Entry 7EK4 (X-ray diffraction, 2.30 A resolution); this record covers chains B and D of the 4 polymer chains in the assembly.

Chain B (and D):
Protein: Ferritin
From: Marsupenaeus japonicus
Notes: EC 1.16.3.1; chain D of this document is another copy of the same molecule, construct and numbering; everything in this record applies to it too
Reference sequence: T2B7E1 (T2B7E1_MARJA); the author numbering skips numbers that UniProt does not, so the offset changes along the chain: 2-56 = UniProt 2-56; 58-99 = UniProt 57-98; 101-172 = UniProt 99-170
Amino-acid sequence (169 residues; numbered 2 to 172; 2 numbers in that range are skipped by the numbering (no residue carries them; nothing is unmodelled there); the number before each row is that of its first residue):
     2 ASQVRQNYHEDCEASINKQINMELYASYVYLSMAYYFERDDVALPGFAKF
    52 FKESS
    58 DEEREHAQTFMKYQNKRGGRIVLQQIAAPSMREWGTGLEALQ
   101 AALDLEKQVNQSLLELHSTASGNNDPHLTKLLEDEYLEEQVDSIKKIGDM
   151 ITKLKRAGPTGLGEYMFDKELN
Differences from the reference sequence: engineered mutation Arg-89 (Gln88 in T2B7E1)
Metal / ion sites: Hg2+: Asp-12, Cys-13, Asn-123; Fe ion: Glu-24, Glu-60, His-63

Chain B / chain D interface:
Contacting residue pairs - 24 pairs, chain B then chain D:
  Lys-145(B) with Glu-39(D), hydrogen bond (side chain-backbone); Asp-41(D)
  Gly-148(B) with Asp-41(D)
  Asp-149(B) with Asp-41(D); Ala-44(D)
  Thr-152(B) with Asp-41(D), hydrogen bond (side chain-backbone); Asp-42(D); Val-43(D)
  Lys-153(B) with Ala-44(D); Pro-46(D)
  Arg-156(B) with Val-43(D), hydrogen bond (side chain-backbone); Ala-44(D), hydrogen bond (side chain-backbone); Leu-45(D); Gly-161(D); Leu-162(D), hydrogen bond (backbone-backbone); Glu-164(D), salt bridge; Tyr-165(D)
  Ala-157(B) with Leu-162(D); Tyr-165(D), hydrophobic
  Leu-162(B) with Leu-162(D), hydrophobic
  Met-166(B) with Met-166(D), hydrophobic
  Phe-167(B) with Tyr-165(D)
  Glu-170(B) with Tyr-165(D); Lys-169(D), salt bridge
Also at the interface, not in a pair above, chain B (12 interface residues in all): Gly-163
Also at the interface, not in a pair above, chain D (14 interface residues in all): Arg-40

Summary:
12 residues of chain B and 14 residues of chain D are in contact; the contacts include 5 hydrogen bonds and 2
salt bridges. Polar contacts include Arg-156(B)/Glu-164(D), Glu-170(B)/Lys-169(D) and Lys-145(B)/Glu-39(D).
The Hg2+ site is built by Asp-12(B), Cys-13(B) and Asn-123(B).
Chain B and chain D are both Ferritin (Marsupenaeus japonicus); the structure, prawn ferritin to coordinate
with heavy metal ions, was determined by X-ray diffraction, deposited together with 7EK5 and 7EK7.
